2ZKH - chains L and H; structure by X-ray diffraction, 2.04 A resolution.

== Chain L ==
Name: Monoclonal TN1 FAB light chain
From: Homo sapiens
Notes: antibody fragment or engineered binder
Chain sequence (213 residues; each row starts with the number of its first residue):
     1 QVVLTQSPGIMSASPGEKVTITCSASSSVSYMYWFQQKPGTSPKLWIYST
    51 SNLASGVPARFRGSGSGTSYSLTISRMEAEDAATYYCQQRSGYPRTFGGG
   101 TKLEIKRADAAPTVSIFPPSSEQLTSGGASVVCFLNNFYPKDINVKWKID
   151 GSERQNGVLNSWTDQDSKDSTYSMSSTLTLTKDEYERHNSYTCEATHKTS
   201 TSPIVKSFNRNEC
Disordered / not traced: 211-213
Disulfide bonds: Cys23-Cys87, Cys133-Cys193

== Chain H ==
Name: Monoclonal TN1 FAB heavy chain
From: Homo sapiens
Notes: antibody fragment or engineered binder
Chain sequence (217 residues; row label = number of the first residue in the row):
     1 EVKLEESGGGLVQPGGSMKLSCAASGFTFSDAWMDWVRQSPEKGLEWVAE
    51 IRSKVNNHAIHYAESVKGRFTVSRDDSKSSVYLQMNSLRAEDTGIYYCSG
   101 WSFLYWGQGTLVTVSAAKTTPPSVYPLAPGSAAQTNSMVTLGCLVKGYFP
   151 EPVTVTWNSGSLSSGVHTFPAVLQSDLYTLSSSVTVPSSTWPSETVTCNV
   201 AHPASSTKVDKKIVPRD
Disordered / not traced: 130-136, 217
Disulfide bonds: Cys22-Cys98, Cys143-Cys198
From the paper describing this entry:
  - conformationally variable residues (order/disorder transition): Gly130 to Asn136

== Interface between chain L and chain H ==
Residue-residue contacts (63; chain L residue first):
  Phe35(L) with Phe103(H); Trp106(H)
  Gln37(L) with Gln39(H), hydrogen bond; Tyr97(H), hydrogen bond
  Ser42(L) with Tyr97(H); Gly107(H), hydrogen bond (side chain-backbone); Gln108(H)
  Pro43(L) with Tyr97(H); Trp106(H)
  Leu45(L) with Phe103(H); Leu104(H), hydrophobic
  Tyr86(L) with Gln39(H); Leu45(H), hydrophobic
  Gln88(L) with Phe103(H)
  Arg90(L) with Ser102(H), hydrogen bond (side chain-backbone); Phe103(H)
  Tyr93(L) with Trp47(H), hydrophobic; Glu50(H), hydrogen bond; Arg52(H), hydrogen bond; His61(H)
  Pro94(L) with Trp47(H), hydrophobic
  Arg95(L) with Trp47(H); Glu50(H), salt bridge
  Phe97(L) with Leu45(H); Trp47(H)
  Ser115(L) with Thr140(H)
  Phe117(L) with Leu127(H); Ala128(H); Pro129(H); Thr140(H)
  Pro118(L) with Ala128(H); Arg216(H)
  Pro119(L) with Arg216(H), hydrogen bond (backbone-side chain)
  Ser120(L) with Tyr125(H); Pro126(H)
  Glu122(L) with Tyr125(H); Lys211(H), salt bridge
  Gln123(L) with Tyr125(H); Lys146(H)
  Ser126(L) with Tyr125(H)
  Ser130(L) with Leu144(H); Lys146(H)
  Phe134(L) with Leu127(H), hydrophobic; Phe169(H), hydrophobic; Ser181(H); Ser182(H); Ser183(H)
  Asn136(L) with His167(H); Phe169(H); Ser183(H), hydrogen bond
  Asn137(L) with His167(H), hydrogen bond
  Leu159(L) with Val172(H), hydrophobic
  Asn160(L) with Val172(H)
  Ser161(L) with Phe169(H); Pro170(H), hydrogen bond (side chain-backbone)
  Trp162(L) with Pro170(H)
  Thr163(L) with Phe169(H)
  Lys168(L) with Ser164(H), hydrogen bond
  Ser173(L) with His167(H), hydrogen bond; Phe169(H)
  Met174(L) with Phe169(H)
  Ser175(L) with Phe169(H); Ser181(H), hydrogen bond
Other interface residues (no listed pair), chain L (38 interface residues in all): Thr41, Val132, Asp166, Thr177, Thr179
Other interface residues (no listed pair), chain H (40 interface residues in all): Trp33, Val37, Glu46, Gly109, Val124, Leu141, Gly142, Thr168, Gln174

== Overview ==
38 residues of chain L and 40 residues of chain H are in contact, with 13 hydrogen bonds and 2 salt bridges.
Polar pairs include Arg95(L)-Glu50(H), Glu122(L)-Lys211(H) and Gln37(L)-Gln39(H). The paper reports
conformational variability at Gly130(H).
Chain L is Monoclonal TN1 FAB light chain and chain H is Monoclonal TN1 FAB heavy chain, both from Homo
sapiens; the structure, Human thrombopoietin neutralizing antibody TN1 FAB, was determined by X-ray
diffraction.
